PDB entry 8ER0 | X-ray diffraction, 2.20 A resolution | chain A

Chain A:
Name: Flavin-dependent monooxygenase
Source organism: Chryseobacterium oncorhynchi
Notes: EC 1.14.13.-
Reference sequence: A0A316WTJ0 (A0A316WTJ0_9FLAO); residues 13-399 here correspond to UniProt positions 1-387 (UniProt number = residue number - 12)
Chain sequence (403 residues; each row starts with the number of its first residue; numbers below 1 keep their minus sign (Met-3 is residue -3)):
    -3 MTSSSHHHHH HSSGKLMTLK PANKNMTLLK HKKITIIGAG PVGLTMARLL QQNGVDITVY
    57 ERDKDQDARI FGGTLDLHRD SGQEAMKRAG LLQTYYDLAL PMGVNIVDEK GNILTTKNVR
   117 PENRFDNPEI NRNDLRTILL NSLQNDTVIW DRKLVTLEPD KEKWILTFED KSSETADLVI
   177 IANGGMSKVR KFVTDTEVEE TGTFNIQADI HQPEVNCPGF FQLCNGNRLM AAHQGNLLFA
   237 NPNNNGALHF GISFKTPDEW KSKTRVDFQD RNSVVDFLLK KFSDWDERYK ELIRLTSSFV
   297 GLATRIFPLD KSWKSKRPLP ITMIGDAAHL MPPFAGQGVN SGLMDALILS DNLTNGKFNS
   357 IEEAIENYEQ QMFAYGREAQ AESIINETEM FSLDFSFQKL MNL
Unresolved in the structure: -3 to 22, 394-399
Differences from the reference sequence: initiating methionine (-3); expression tag (-2 to 12)
Ligand contacts:
  - FAD (flavin-adenine dinucleotide): Ile33, Gly34, Ala35, Gly36, Pro37, Val38, Gly39, Tyr56, Glu57, Arg58, Asp59, Thr70, Leu71, Asp72, Arg128, Arg132, Arg148, Lys149, Leu150, Ala178, Asn179, Gly180, Gln203, Ile320, Gly321, Asp322, Pro329, Gly332, Gly334, Val335, Asn336
  - 5a,6-anhydrotetracycline (TDC): Asp72, Asn201, Gln203, Arg224, Met226, Phe235, Ala236, Asn237, His245, Phe246, Gly247, Ser249, Pro329, Phe330, Ala331, Gly332, Asn382, Met386

Summary:
Ligands of chain A: 5a,6-anhydrotetracycline and flavin-adenine dinucleotide.
Chain A is Flavin-dependent monooxygenase (Chryseobacterium oncorhynchi); the structure, X-ray crystal
structure of Tet(X6) bound to anhydrotetracycline, was determined by X-ray diffraction, deposited together
with 8ER1.
